Entry 9CC7 (electron microscopy, 3.14 A resolution); this record covers chains D and E of the 10 polymer chains in the assembly.

# Chain D
Molecule: PhiTE adaptor protein
Organism: Pectobacterium phage phiTE
Reference sequence: K9L3Y0 (K9L3Y0_9CAUD); residues 1-175 here = UniProt positions 1-175
Sequence (175 residues; each row starts with the number of its first residue):
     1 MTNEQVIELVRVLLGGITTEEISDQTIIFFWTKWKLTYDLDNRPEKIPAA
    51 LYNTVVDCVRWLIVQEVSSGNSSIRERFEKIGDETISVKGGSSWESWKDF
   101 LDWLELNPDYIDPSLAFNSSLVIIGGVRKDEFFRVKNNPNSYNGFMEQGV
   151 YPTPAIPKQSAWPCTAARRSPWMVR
Unresolved in the structure: 90-92, 164-175

# Chain E
Molecule: PhiTE head completion protein
Organism: Pectobacterium phage phiTE
Reference sequence: K9L551 (K9L551_9CAUD); residues 1-146 here = UniProt positions 1-146
Sequence (146 residues; numbered 1 to 146; the number before each row is that of its first residue):
     1 MARAYSLLSSRNRLIPRVEVQCRKREWVKTDPDSPFLNGGREVLYTPFTA
    51 VECTVQPMRGKAIRDQNNQLMIGGEEDYDSYTVYSETLLFRAREGTEHLS
   101 DQMLLPDSGGGQTWFTVMKADMYPSSGVPRYRYYLIAVPVGTEGGL
Unresolved in the structure: 1-3, 146

# Interface between chain D and chain E
Contacting residue pairs (17; chain D residue first):
  Arg-77(D) with Leu-7(E)
  Glu-79(D) with Leu-7(E); Leu-8(E)
  Lys-80(D) with Tyr-5(E), hydrogen bond (backbone-side chain); Leu-8(E)
  Ile-81(D) with Tyr-5(E); Leu-8(E), hydrophobic; Tyr-123(E); Val-128(E), hydrophobic; Arg-130(E)
  Asp-83(D) with Tyr-84(E), hydrogen bond; Arg-132(E), salt bridge
  Glu-84(D) with Leu-8(E); Arg-130(E), salt bridge
  Ile-86(D) with Leu-7(E), hydrophobic; Leu-8(E), hydrophobic; Asn-12(E)
Interface residues without a listed pair, chain D (9 interface residues in all): Phe-78, Gly-82
Interface residues without a listed pair, chain E (10 interface residues in all): Ser-126

# Overview
The interface between chain D and chain E involves 9 residues on one side and 10 on the other; the contacts
include 2 hydrogen bonds and 2 salt bridges. Among the polar pairs are Asp-83(D)/Arg-132(E),
Glu-84(D)/Arg-130(E) and Lys-80(D)/Tyr-5(E).
Chain D is PhiTE adaptor protein and chain E is PhiTE head completion protein, both from Pectobacterium phage
phiTE; the structure, Bacteriophage PhiTE extended connector complex, was determined by electron microscopy
together with 9CB9, 9CBA, 9CUL, 9CUY and 9MJN from the same study.
